Entry 1BUW (X-ray diffraction, 1.90 A resolution); this record covers chains B and C of the 4 polymer chains in the assembly.

# Chain B
Protein: Protein (hemoglobin)
Organism: Homo sapiens
UniProt: P02023 (HBB_HUMAN); residues 1-146 here = UniProt positions 1-146
Chain sequence (146 residues; row label = number of the first residue in the row):
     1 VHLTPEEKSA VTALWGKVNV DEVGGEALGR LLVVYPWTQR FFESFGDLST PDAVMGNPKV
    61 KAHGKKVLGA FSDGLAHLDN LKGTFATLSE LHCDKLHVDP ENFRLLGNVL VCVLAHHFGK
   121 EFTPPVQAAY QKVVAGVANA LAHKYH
Unresolved in the structure: 145-146
Construct notes: modified residue (93)
Modified residues: C93 (s-nitroso-cysteine; SNC)
Bound ions: heme Fe: H92 (together with nitric oxide)
Ligand contacts: heme / nitric oxide: L28, L31, T38, F41, F42, H63, K66, V67, A70, F71, L88, L91, H92, L96, V98, N102, F103, L106, V137, L141

# Chain C
Protein: Protein (hemoglobin)
Organism: Homo sapiens
UniProt: P69905 (HBA_HUMAN); residues 1-141 here = UniProt positions 1-141
Chain sequence (141 residues; numbered 1 to 141; the number before each row is that of its first residue):
     1 VLSPADKTNV KAAWGKVGAH AGEYGAEALE RMFLSFPTTK TYFPHFDLSH GSAQVKGHGK
    61 KVADALTNAV AHVDDMPNAL SALSDLHAHK LRVDPVNFKL LSHCLLVTLA AHLPAEFTPA
   121 VHASLDKFLA SVSTVLTSKY R
Bound ions: heme Fe: H87 (together with nitric oxide)
Ligand contacts: heme / nitric oxide: L29, M32, T39, Y42, F43, F46, H58, K61, V62, A65, L66, L83, L86, H87, L91, V93, N97, F98, L101, V132, L136
Swiss-Prot annotation at these positions:
  - site: K61 (Not glycated)
  - natural variant: D6 (A6D: In J-Toronto; this construct carries the variant), A13 (A13D: In J-Paris 1/J-Aljezur), E27 (A27E: In Shenyang; this construct carries the variant), K61 (K61N: In Zambia; deletion: In Clinic), D64 (A64D: In Pontoise; this construct carries the variant), D75 (D75A: In Lille; D75G: In Chapel Hill; D75N: In G-Pest), A111 (A111D: In Petah Tikva)

# Chain B / chain C interface
Contacting residue pairs - 16 pairs, chain B then chain C:
  P36(B) - R92(C)
  P36(B) - K139(C)
  W37(B) - R92(C)
  W37(B) - V93(C)
  W37(B) - D94(C)
  W37(B) - P95(C)
  Q39(B) - R92(C)  hydrogen bond (backbone-side chain)
  R40(B) - T41(C)
  R40(B) - Y42(C)
  R40(B) - L91(C)
  R40(B) - R92(C)
  E43(B) - R92(C)  salt bridge
  H97(B) - T38(C)
  D99(B) - D94(C)
  D99(B) - V96(C)
  N102(B) - D94(C)  hydrogen bond

# Overview
8 residues of chain B and 10 residues of chain C are in contact; the contacts include 2 hydrogen bonds and 1
salt bridge. Polar contacts include E43(B)-R92(C), Q39(B)-R92(C) and N102(B)-D94(C). Bound to chain B: heme /
nitric oxide.
Chain B is Protein (hemoglobin) and chain C is Protein (hemoglobin), both from Homo sapiens; the structure,
Crystal structure of S-nitroso-nitrosyl human hemoglobin A, was determined by X-ray diffraction.
